8B3O - chains DDD and III of the 45 polymer chains in the assembly; structure by electron microscopy, 2.97 A resolution.

Chain DDD:
Protein: Head virion protein G6P
Organism: Enterobacteria phage f1
UniProt: P69531 (G6P_BPF1); residues 1-112 here = UniProt positions 1-112
Chain sequence (112 residues; row label = number of the first residue in the row):
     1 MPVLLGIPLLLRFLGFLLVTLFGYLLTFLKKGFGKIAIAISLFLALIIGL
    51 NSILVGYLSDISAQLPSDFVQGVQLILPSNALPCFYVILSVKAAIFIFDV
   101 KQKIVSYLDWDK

Chain III:
Protein: Attachment protein G3P
Organism: Enterobacteria phage f1
UniProt: P69169 (G3P_BPF1); residues 1-406 here correspond to UniProt positions 19-424 (UniProt number = residue number + 18)
Chain sequence (406 residues; numbered 1 to 406; the number before each row is that of its first residue):
     1 AETVESCLAKPHTENSFTNVWKDDKTLDRYANYEGCLWNATGVVVCTGDE
    51 TQCYGTWVPIGLAIPENEGGGSEGGGSEGGGSEGGGTKPPEYGDTPIPGY
   101 TYINPLDGTYPPGTEQNPANPNPSLEESQPLNTFMFQNNRFRNRQGALTV
   151 YTGTVTQGTDPVKTYYQYTPVSSKAMYDAYWNGKFRDCAFHSGFNEDPFV
   201 CEYQGQSSDLPQPPVNAGGGSGGGSGGGSEGGGSEGGGSEGGGSEGGGSG
   251 GGSGSGDFDYEKMANANKGAMTENADENALQSDAKGKLDSVATDYGAAID
   301 GFIGDVSGLANGNGATGDFAGSNSQMAQVGDGDNSPLMNNFRQYLPSLPQ
   351 SVECRPFVFGAGKPYEFSIDCDKINLFRGVFAFLLYVATFMYVFSTFANI
   401 LRNKES
Disordered / not traced: 1-256, 405-406
What the authors report for this chain:
  - self-association interface (contacts with another copy of this molecule); pairs are residue here / residue on that copy: R402-N399 (hydrogen bond)

Interface between chain DDD and chain III:
Residue-residue contacts (83):
  M1(DDD) with A275(III)
  P2(DDD) with E273(III)
  V3(DDD) with T272(III); E273(III), hydrogen bond (backbone-backbone)
  L4(DDD) with M271(III); E273(III)
  L5(DDD) with M271(III); T272(III); E273(III)
  P8(DDD) with E273(III)
  V19(DDD) with K287(III); L288(III), hydrophobic
  F22(DDD) with L288(III), hydrophobic; V291(III); A292(III)
  L25(DDD) with Y295(III)
  L26(DDD) with D294(III); Y295(III), hydrophobic
  L29(DDD) with Y295(III), hydrophobic; A298(III), hydrophobic
  F33(DDD) with F319(III)
  I36(DDD) with F302(III), hydrophobic; F319(III)
  A37(DDD) with D318(III); F319(III), hydrophobic
  I40(DDD) with S322(III)
  S41(DDD) with S322(III); Q325(III)
  L44(DDD) with Q325(III); M326(III), hydrophobic
  A45(DDD) with Q325(III)
  I48(DDD) with Q325(III); Q328(III)
  N51(DDD) with L337(III), hydrogen bond (side chain-backbone); N340(III), hydrogen bond; F341(III)
  V55(DDD) with N340(III); Y344(III)
  L58(DDD) with F341(III), hydrophobic
  S59(DDD) with Y344(III), hydrogen bond
  Q64(DDD) with S347(III), hydrogen bond
  Q71(DDD) with F357(III)
  V73(DDD) with P349(III), hydrophobic
  Q74(DDD) with Q350(III), hydrogen bond (side chain-backbone); V352(III)
  L75(DDD) with R355(III); I374(III); R378(III)
  I76(DDD) with F377(III), hydrophobic; R378(III); F381(III)
  L77(DDD) with P349(III); Q350(III); S351(III), hydrogen bond (backbone-side chain); R378(III)
  P78(DDD) with S351(III), hydrogen bond (backbone-side chain); F381(III), hydrophobic
  N80(DDD) with A382(III), hydrogen bond (side chain-backbone)
  L82(DDD) with L348(III), hydrophobic; P349(III)
  F85(DDD) with L345(III), hydrophobic
  I88(DDD) with T389(III); Y392(III), hydrophobic
  L89(DDD) with R342(III)
  S90(DDD) with D333(III)
  V91(DDD) with Y392(III), hydrophobic
  K92(DDD) with Y392(III)
  A93(DDD) with D333(III)
  A94(DDD) with G332(III); D333(III)
  F96(DDD) with S335(III)
  I97(DDD) with G332(III)
  V100(DDD) with V329(III), hydrophobic
  K101(DDD) with A310(III); G330(III); D331(III), salt bridge
  I104(DDD) with V306(III); L309(III); M326(III), hydrophobic
  Y107(DDD) with F302(III)
  L108(DDD) with F302(III), hydrophobic; V306(III), hydrophobic
  D111(DDD) with F302(III)
Also at the interface, not in a pair above, chain DDD (63 interface residues in all): G6, L11, L18, G23, I47, L54, S79, A81, C84, Y86, V87, I95, F98, V105
Also at the interface, not in a pair above, chain III (61 interface residues in all): A270, N274, L280, I299, I303, N334, M338, C354, L385, Y386, V393, T396, I400

Summary:
Chain DDD and chain III form an interface of 63 and 61 residues respectively, with 9 hydrogen bonds and 1 salt
bridge. Among the polar pairs are K101(DDD)-D331(III), N51(DDD)-L337(III) and N51(DDD)-N340(III). From the
paper: a self-association interface involving R402(III).
Chain DDD is Head virion protein G6P and chain III is Attachment protein G3P, both from Enterobacteria phage
f1; the structure, CryoEM structure of the pointy tip (proteins pIII/pVI/pVIII) from the f1 filamentous
bacteriophage, was determined by electron microscopy, deposited together with 8B3P and 8B3Q.
